Entry 8UPV (X-ray diffraction, 1.57 A resolution); this record covers chain A.

== Chain A ==
Molecule: 3C-like proteinase nsp5
Source organism: Severe acute respiratory syndrome coronavirus 2
Notes: EC 3.4.22.69
Reference sequence: P0DTD1 (R1AB_SARS2); residues 1-306 here correspond to UniProt positions 3264-3569 (UniProt number = residue number + 3263)
Sequence (306 residues; numbered 1 to 306; the number before each row is that of its first residue):
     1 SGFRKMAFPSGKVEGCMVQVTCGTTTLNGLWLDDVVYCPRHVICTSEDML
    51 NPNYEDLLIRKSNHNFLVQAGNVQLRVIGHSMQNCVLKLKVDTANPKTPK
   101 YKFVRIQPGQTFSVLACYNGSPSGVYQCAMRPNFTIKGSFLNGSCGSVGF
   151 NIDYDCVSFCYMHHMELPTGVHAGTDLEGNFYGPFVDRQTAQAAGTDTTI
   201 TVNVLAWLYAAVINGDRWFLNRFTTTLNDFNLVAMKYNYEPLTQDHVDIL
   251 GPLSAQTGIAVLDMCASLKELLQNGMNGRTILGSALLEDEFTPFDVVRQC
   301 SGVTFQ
Not modelled in the structure: 306
Glycans and other covalent adducts: compound X83 linked to C145
Residues lining bound ligands: X83 (methyl {(2S)-1-[(1S,3aR,6aS)-1-{[(2R,3S,6R)-6-fluoro-2-hydroxy-1-(methylamino)-1-oxoheptan-3-yl]carbamoyl}hexahydrocyclopenta[c]pyrrol-2(1H)-yl]-3,3-dimethyl-1-oxobutan-2-yl}carbamate): S1, T26, L27, H41, M49, F140, L141, N142, G143, S144, H163, H164, M165, E166, L167, H172, D187, R188, Q189, T190, Q192
Curated features (UniProtKB/Swiss-Prot):
  - active site: H41 (For 3CL-PRO activity), C145 (Nucleophile)
  - site: Q306 (Cleavage)
  - cross-link (Glycyl lysine isopeptide (Lys-Gly)): K5 (interchain with G-Cter in ubiquitin), K90 (interchain with G-Cter in ubiquitin)
What the authors report for this chain:
  - binding site for X83: H41, G143, C145, H164, E166

== Summary ==
Compound X83 is covalently linked to C145. From UniProt: active-site residues H41 and C145. The paper reports
a binding site for X83 at H41, G143 and C145 among others.
Chain A is 3C-like proteinase nsp5 (Severe acute respiratory syndrome coronavirus 2); the structure, Structure
of SARS-Cov2 3CLPro in complex with Compound 33, was determined by X-ray diffraction together with 8UPS, 8UPW
and 8UTE from the same study.
